Entry 8V4X (X-ray diffraction, 2.49 A resolution); this record covers chains A and C of the 4 polymer chains in the assembly.

# Chain A (and C)
Protein: Mucosa-associated lymphoid tissue lymphoma translocation protein 1
Organism: Homo sapiens
Notes: EC 3.4.22.-; chain C of this document is another copy of the same molecule, construct and numbering; everything in this record applies to it too
Reference sequence: Q9UDY8 (MALT1_HUMAN); residue numbers follow UniProt; this construct covers 334-719
Amino-acid sequence (387 residues; numbered 333 to 719; the number before each row is that of its first residue):
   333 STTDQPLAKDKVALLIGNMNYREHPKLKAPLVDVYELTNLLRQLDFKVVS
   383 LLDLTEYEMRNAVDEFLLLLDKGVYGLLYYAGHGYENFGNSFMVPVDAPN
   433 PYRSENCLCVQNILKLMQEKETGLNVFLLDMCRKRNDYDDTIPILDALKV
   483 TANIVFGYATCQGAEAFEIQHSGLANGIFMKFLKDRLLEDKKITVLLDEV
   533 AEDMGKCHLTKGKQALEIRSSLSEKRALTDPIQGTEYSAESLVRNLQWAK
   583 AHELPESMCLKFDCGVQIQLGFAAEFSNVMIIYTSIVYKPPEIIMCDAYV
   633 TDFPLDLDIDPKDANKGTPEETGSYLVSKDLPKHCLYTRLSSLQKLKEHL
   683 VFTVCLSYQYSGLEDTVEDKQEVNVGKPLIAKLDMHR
Disordered / not traced: 333-337, 567-574, 660-664, 718-719 (chain C: 333-336, 594-599, 620-622, 659-665, 693-694, 716-719)
Differences from the reference sequence: expression tag (333)
Small-molecule neighbours: A1AAB (N-{7-[(1S)-1-methoxyethyl]-2-methyl[1,3]thiazolo[5,4-b]pyridin-6-yl}-N'-[6-(2H-1,2,3-triazol-2-yl)-5-(trifluoromethyl)pyridin-3-yl]urea): V344, A345, L346, K379, V381, L383, L386, Y389, E390, N393, A394, E397, F398, L401, Q579, W580, A583, Q676, I712, L715, M717

# How chain A and chain C interact
Residue-residue contacts - 40 pairs, chain A then chain C:
  F420(A) - F420(C)
  A479(A) - G495(C)
  V482(A) - A496(C)  hydrophobic
  V482(A) - G544(C)
  V482(A) - A547(C)  hydrophobic
  A484(A) - A547(C)  hydrophobic
  C493(A) - S553(C)
  G495(A) - A479(C)
  A496(A) - V482(C)  hydrophobic
  K524(A) - D530(C)  salt bridge
  K524(A) - E534(C)  salt bridge
  T526(A) - D530(C)  hydrogen bond
  V527(A) - D530(C)
  D530(A) - K524(C)  salt bridge
  D530(A) - T526(C)  hydrogen bond
  D530(A) - V527(C)
  A533(A) - L554(C)
  A533(A) - S555(C)
  E534(A) - K524(C)  salt bridge
  E534(A) - S555(C)
  G537(A) - S555(C)
  G544(A) - V482(C)
  A547(A) - V482(C)  hydrophobic
  A547(A) - A484(C)  hydrophobic
  L548(A) - S552(C)
  L548(A) - S553(C)
  E549(A) - R551(C)
  E549(A) - S552(C)
  I550(A) - I550(C)
  I550(A) - R551(C)
  I550(A) - S552(C)  hydrogen bond (backbone-backbone)
  R551(A) - E549(C)
  R551(A) - I550(C)
  R551(A) - R551(C)
  S552(A) - L548(C)
  S552(A) - E549(C)
  S552(A) - I550(C)  hydrogen bond (backbone-backbone)
  S553(A) - L548(C)
  S555(A) - A533(C)
  S555(A) - E534(C)
Interface residues without a listed pair, chain A (30 interface residues in all): G421, L480, Q494, K545, Q546, L554, K557
Interface residues without a listed pair, chain C (30 interface residues in all): G421, L480, C493, Q494, G537, K545, Q546, K557

# Summary
The chain A/chain C interface involves 30 residues from each chain; the contacts include 4 hydrogen bonds and
4 salt bridges. Polar contacts include K524(A)-D530(C), K524(A)-E534(C) and T526(A)-D530(C). Ligands of chain
A: compound A1AAB.
Chain A and chain C are both Mucosa-associated lymphoid tissue lymphoma translocation protein 1 (Homo
sapiens); the structure, Structure of MALT1 in complex with an allosteric inhibitor, was determined by X-ray
diffraction.
